Entry 7JN3 (electron microscopy, 3.21 A resolution); this record covers chains G and I of the 12 polymer chains in the assembly.

[Chain G]
Molecule: integrase
Organism: Rous sarcoma virus (strain Schmidt-Ruppin A)
Notes: EC 3.4.23.-, 2.7.7.49, 2.7.7.7, 3.1.26.4, 2.7.7.-, 3.1.-.-
Reference sequence: P03354 (POL_RSVP); residues 1-278 here correspond to UniProt positions 1281-1558 (UniProt number = residue number + 1280)
Sequence (278 residues; numbered 1 to 278; the number before each row is that of its first residue):
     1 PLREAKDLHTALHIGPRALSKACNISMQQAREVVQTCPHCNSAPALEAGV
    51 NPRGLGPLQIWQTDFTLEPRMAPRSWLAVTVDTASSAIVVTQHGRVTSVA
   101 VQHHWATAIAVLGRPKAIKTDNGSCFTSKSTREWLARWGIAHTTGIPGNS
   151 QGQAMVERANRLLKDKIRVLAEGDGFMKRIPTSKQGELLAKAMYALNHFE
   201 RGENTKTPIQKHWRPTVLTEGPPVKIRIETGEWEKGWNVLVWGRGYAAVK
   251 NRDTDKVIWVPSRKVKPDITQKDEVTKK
Not modelled in the structure: 1-51, 213-220, 270-278
Differences from the reference sequence: variant Lys166 (Arg1446 in P03354)
Curated features (UniProtKB/Swiss-Prot):
  - DNA-binding region: Pro222 to Thr270 (Integrase-type)
  - region: Asp268 to Lys278 (Involved in homooctamerization)
  - binding site (Zn(2+)): His9, His13, Cys37, Cys40
  - binding site (Mg(2+)): Asp64, Asp121, Glu157
Reported in the primary citation:
  - catalytic residues: Asp64, Asp121, Glu157
  - binding site for the ligand ZZX: Ser150, Gln151
  - binding site for the 18-nt DNA strand (chain I): Gln151
  - mutagenesis - R263A: abolished binding to octameric CSC
  - mutagenesis - R263K: decreased binding to octameric CSC
  - mutagenesis - S262R: decreased binding to octameric CSC intasomes
  - mutagenesis - S262P: abolished expression

[Chain I]
Molecule: 18-nt DNA strand
Sequence (18 nucleotides; numbered 1 to 18; the number before each row is that of its first residue):
     1 AATGTTGTCTTATGCAAT

[Interface between chain G and chain I]
Contacting residue pairs - 7 pairs, chain G then chain I:
  Arg244(G) - DT3(I)  base contact
  Gly245(G) - DT3(I)  sugar contact
  Tyr246(G) - DA2(I)  phosphate contact
  Tyr246(G) - DT3(I)  phosphate contact
  Trp259(G) - DA1(I)  sugar contact
  Trp259(G) - DA2(I)  phosphate contact
  Arg263(G) - DG4(I)  salt bridge to the phosphate

[Summary]
5 residues of chain G and 4 residues of chain I are in contact, with 1 salt bridge. Its one salt-bridged
contact is Arg263(G)-DG4(I). The paper reports catalytic residues Asp64(G), Asp121(G) and Glu157(G); R263A of
chain G abolishes binding to octameric CSC; 4 substitutions were tested in all.
Chain G is integrase (Rous sarcoma virus (strain Schmidt-Ruppin A)) and chain I is an 18-nt DNA strand; the
structure, Cryo-EM structure of Rous sarcoma virus cleaved synaptic complex (CSC) with HIV-1 integrase strand
transfer inhibitor ..., was determined by electron microscopy, deposited together with 7KU7 and 7KUI.
